3WQL - chains A and B; structure by X-ray diffraction, 2.10 A resolution.

# Chain A (and B)
Name: Diterpene synthase
Organism: Mycobacterium tuberculosis
Notes: EC 3.1.7.9, 3.1.7.8; chain B of this document is another copy of the same molecule, construct and numbering; everything in this record applies to it too
UniProtKB: O50407 (TUBOL_MYCTU); residue numbers follow UniProt; this construct covers 1-296
Chain sequence (296 residues; each row starts with the number of its first residue):
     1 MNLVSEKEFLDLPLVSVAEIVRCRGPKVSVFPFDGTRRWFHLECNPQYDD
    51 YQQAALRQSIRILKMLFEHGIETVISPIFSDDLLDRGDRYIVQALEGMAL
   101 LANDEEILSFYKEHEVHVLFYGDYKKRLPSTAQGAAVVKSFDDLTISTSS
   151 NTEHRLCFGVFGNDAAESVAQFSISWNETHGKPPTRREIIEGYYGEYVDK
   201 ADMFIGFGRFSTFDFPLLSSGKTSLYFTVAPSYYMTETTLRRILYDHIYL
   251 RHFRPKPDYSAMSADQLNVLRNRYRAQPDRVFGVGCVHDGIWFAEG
Disordered / not traced: 1, 81-90, 295-296 (chain B: 1, 81-89)
Bound ions: Mg2+: Phe207, Arg209, Ser211
From the paper describing this entry:
  - conformationally variable residues (order/disorder transition): Asp82 to Tyr90
  - catalytic residues: Asp34, Arg38, Tyr51, Tyr90
  - mutagenesis - Y51F, Y51F/Y90F: decreased catalytic activity
  - mutagenesis - D34A, R38A, Y90F: decreased catalytic activity on iso-TOH
  - mutagenesis - D34A, R38A, Y90F: unchanged catalytic activity on TOH

# Chain A / chain B interface
Contacting residue pairs (150; chain A residue first):
  Arg38(A) - Tyr259(B)  hydrogen bond
  Arg38(A) - Tyr274(B)  hydrogen bond
  His41(A) - Tyr259(B)  hydrogen bond (side chain-backbone)
  His41(A) - Ser260(B)
  His41(A) - Leu267(B)
  Leu42(A) - Leu267(B)
  Leu42(A) - Arg271(B)  hydrogen bond (backbone-side chain)
  Leu42(A) - Tyr274(B)  hydrophobic
  Glu43(A) - Arg271(B)
  Glu43(A) - Arg275(B)  salt bridge
  Asp164(A) - Arg186(B)  salt bridge
  Asp164(A) - Leu217(B)
  Ala166(A) - Ile189(B)
  Glu167(A) - Thr185(B)
  Glu167(A) - Arg186(B)  hydrogen bond (side chain-backbone)
  Val169(A) - Val169(B)  hydrophobic
  Ala170(A) - Ser173(B)
  Ala170(A) - Ile189(B)  hydrophobic
  Ser173(A) - Ala170(B)
  Ser173(A) - Ile174(B)
  Ile174(A) - Ser173(B)
  Ile174(A) - Asn177(B)
  Ile174(A) - Pro183(B)  hydrophobic
  Asn177(A) - Ile174(B)
  Pro183(A) - Ile174(B)  hydrophobic
  Thr185(A) - Glu167(B)
  Arg186(A) - Asp164(B)  salt bridge
  Arg186(A) - Glu167(B)  hydrogen bond (backbone-side chain)
  Ile189(A) - Ala166(B)
  Ile189(A) - Ala170(B)  hydrophobic
  Lys200(A) - Asp164(B)  salt bridge
  Arg209(A) - Arg251(B)  hydrogen bond (side chain-backbone)
  Phe210(A) - Phe210(B)  hydrophobic
  Phe210(A) - Thr223(B)
  Phe210(A) - Leu225(B)  hydrogen bond (backbone-backbone)
  Phe210(A) - Arg251(B)  hydrogen bond (backbone-side chain)
  Phe210(A) - Phe282(B)  hydrophobic
  Ser211(A) - Gly221(B)
  Ser211(A) - Thr223(B)
  Ser211(A) - Leu225(B)
  Thr212(A) - Ser220(B)
  Thr212(A) - Gly221(B)
  Thr212(A) - Leu225(B)
  Phe213(A) - Gly221(B)
  Ser220(A) - Thr212(B)
  Gly221(A) - Ser211(B)  hydrogen bond (backbone-side chain)
  Gly221(A) - Thr212(B)
  Gly221(A) - Phe213(B)
  Thr223(A) - Phe210(B)
  Thr223(A) - Ser211(B)
  Leu225(A) - Phe210(B)  hydrogen bond (backbone-backbone)
  Leu225(A) - Ser211(B)
  Leu225(A) - Thr212(B)
  Leu225(A) - Phe227(B)  hydrophobic
  Leu225(A) - Gly283(B)
  Tyr226(A) - Val281(B)  hydrophobic
  Tyr226(A) - Phe282(B)
  Tyr226(A) - Gly283(B)
  Tyr226(A) - Val284(B)
  Phe227(A) - Phe210(B)  hydrophobic
  Phe227(A) - Phe227(B)  hydrophobic
  Phe227(A) - Val281(B)
  Phe227(A) - Phe282(B)  hydrogen bond (backbone-backbone)
  Thr228(A) - Arg280(B)
  Thr228(A) - Val281(B)
  Val229(A) - Tyr274(B)
  Val229(A) - Arg280(B)  hydrogen bond (backbone-backbone)
  Val229(A) - Phe282(B)  hydrophobic
  Ala230(A) - Tyr274(B)  hydrophobic
  Pro231(A) - Tyr274(B)
  Tyr234(A) - Tyr274(B)  hydrophobic
  Tyr234(A) - Arg275(B)
  Tyr234(A) - Pro278(B)
  Thr236(A) - Pro278(B)
  Thr239(A) - Pro278(B)  hydrogen bond (side chain-backbone)
  Thr239(A) - Asp279(B)  hydrogen bond (side chain-backbone)
  Thr239(A) - Val281(B)
  Arg242(A) - Asp279(B)  salt bridge
  Arg242(A) - Val284(B)
  Arg242(A) - Glu295(B)  salt bridge
  Asp246(A) - Gly283(B)
  Asp246(A) - Val284(B)
  Asp246(A) - Gly285(B)  hydrogen bond (side chain-backbone)
  Asp246(A) - Trp292(B)  hydrogen bond
  Leu250(A) - Gly285(B)
  Leu250(A) - Val287(B)  hydrophobic
  Leu250(A) - Trp292(B)
  Arg251(A) - Arg209(B)  hydrogen bond (backbone-side chain)
  Arg251(A) - Phe210(B)  hydrogen bond (side chain-backbone)
  Arg251(A) - Gly283(B)  hydrogen bond (side chain-backbone)
  Arg251(A) - Trp292(B)
  Lys256(A) - Arg209(B)
  Pro257(A) - Gly290(B)
  Tyr259(A) - Arg37(B)
  Tyr259(A) - Arg38(B)  hydrogen bond
  Tyr259(A) - His41(B)
  Ser260(A) - Arg37(B)
  Ser260(A) - His41(B)
  Gln266(A) - Asp289(B)  hydrogen bond
  Leu267(A) - Leu42(B)
  Leu270(A) - Ile291(B)  hydrophobic
  Leu270(A) - Phe293(B)  hydrophobic
  Arg271(A) - His41(B)
  Arg271(A) - Leu42(B)  hydrogen bond (side chain-backbone)
  Arg271(A) - Glu43(B)
  Arg273(A) - Phe293(B)
  Tyr274(A) - Arg38(B)  hydrogen bond
  Tyr274(A) - Leu42(B)  hydrophobic
  Tyr274(A) - Val229(B)
  Tyr274(A) - Ala230(B)  hydrophobic
  Tyr274(A) - Pro231(B)
  Tyr274(A) - Tyr234(B)
  Arg275(A) - Glu43(B)  salt bridge
  Pro278(A) - Thr239(B)  hydrogen bond (backbone-side chain)
  Asp279(A) - Thr238(B)
  Asp279(A) - Thr239(B)
  Asp279(A) - Arg242(B)  hydrogen bond (backbone-side chain)
  Arg280(A) - Thr228(B)
  Arg280(A) - Val229(B)  hydrogen bond (backbone-backbone)
  Arg280(A) - Gly296(B)  hydrogen bond (side chain-backbone)
  Val281(A) - Tyr226(B)  hydrophobic
  Val281(A) - Phe227(B)
  Val281(A) - Thr239(B)
  Phe282(A) - Phe210(B)  hydrophobic
  Phe282(A) - Tyr226(B)
  Phe282(A) - Phe227(B)  hydrogen bond (backbone-backbone)
  Phe282(A) - Val229(B)  hydrophobic
  Phe282(A) - Phe282(B)  hydrophobic
  Phe282(A) - Ala294(B)  hydrophobic
  Phe282(A) - Gly296(B)
  Gly283(A) - Leu225(B)
  Gly283(A) - Tyr226(B)
  Gly283(A) - Asp246(B)
  Gly283(A) - Arg251(B)  hydrogen bond (backbone-side chain)
  Val284(A) - Tyr226(B)
  Val284(A) - Arg242(B)
  Val284(A) - Ile243(B)  hydrophobic
  Val284(A) - Asp246(B)
  Gly285(A) - Asp246(B)  hydrogen bond (backbone-side chain)
  Gly285(A) - Leu250(B)
  Val287(A) - Phe253(B)  hydrophobic
  Asp289(A) - Gln266(B)
  Gly290(A) - Pro257(B)
  Ile291(A) - Pro257(B)  hydrophobic
  Ile291(A) - Tyr259(B)  hydrophobic
  Trp292(A) - Asp246(B)  hydrogen bond
  Trp292(A) - Leu250(B)
  Phe293(A) - Leu270(B)  hydrophobic
  Phe293(A) - Arg273(B)
  Ala294(A) - Phe282(B)  hydrophobic
Interface residues without a listed pair, chain A (77 interface residues in all): Arg37, Gln171, Pro184, Leu217, Ser224, Thr238, Ile243, His252, Phe253, Pro255, Met262, Cys286
Interface residues without a listed pair, chain B (76 interface residues in all): Asn163, Gln171, Pro184, Lys200, Ser224, Met262, Cys286

# Overview
The interface between chain A and chain B involves 77 residues on one side and 76 on the other, with 32
hydrogen bonds and 7 salt bridges. Polar contacts include Glu43(A)-Arg275(B), Asp164(A)-Arg186(B) and
Lys200(A)-Asp164(B). From the paper: catalytic residues Asp34(A), Arg38(A) and Tyr51(A) among others; D34A,
R38A and Y90F of chain A reduce catalytic activity on iso-TOH; 5 substitutions were tested in all.
Both chains are Diterpene synthase (Mycobacterium tuberculosis). Entry 3WQL (Crystal structure of Rv3378c with
Mg2+ and PPi) was determined by X-ray diffraction together with 4ONC, 3WQM, 3WQN, 4KT8 and 3WQK from the same
study.
